6IDX - chains A and C; structure by X-ray diffraction, 1.70 A resolution.

# Chain A
Molecule: Engulfment and cell motility protein 2
From: Homo sapiens
UniProtKB: Q96JJ3 (ELMO2_HUMAN); residue numbers follow UniProt; this construct covers 5-515
Sequence (524 residues; row label = number of the first residue in the row; numbers below 1 keep their minus sign (Gly-3 is residue -3)):
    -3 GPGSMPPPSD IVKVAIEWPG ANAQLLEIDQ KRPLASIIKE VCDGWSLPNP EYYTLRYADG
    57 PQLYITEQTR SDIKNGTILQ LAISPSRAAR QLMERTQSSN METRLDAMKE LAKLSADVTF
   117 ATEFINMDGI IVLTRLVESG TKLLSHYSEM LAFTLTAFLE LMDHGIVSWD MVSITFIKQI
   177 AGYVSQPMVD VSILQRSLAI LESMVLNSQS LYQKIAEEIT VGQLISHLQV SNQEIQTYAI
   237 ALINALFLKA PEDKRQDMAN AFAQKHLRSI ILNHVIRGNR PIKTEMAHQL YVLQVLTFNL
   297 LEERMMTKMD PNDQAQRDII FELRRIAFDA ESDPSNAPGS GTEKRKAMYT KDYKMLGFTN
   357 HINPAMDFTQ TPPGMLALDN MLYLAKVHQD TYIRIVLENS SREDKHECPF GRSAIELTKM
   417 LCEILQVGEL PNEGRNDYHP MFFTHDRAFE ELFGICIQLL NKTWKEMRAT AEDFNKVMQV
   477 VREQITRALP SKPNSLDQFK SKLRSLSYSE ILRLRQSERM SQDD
Not modelled in the structure: -3 to 4, 328-337, 516-520
UniProt features mapped onto this chain:
  - modified residue: Tyr48 (Phosphotyrosine), Ser503 (Phosphoserine)
Reported in the primary citation:
  - contacts within the chain: His284-Asn432 (hydrogen bond)

# Chain C
Molecule: Adhesion G protein-coupled receptor B1
UniProtKB: Q3UHD1 (AGRB1_MOUSE); numbering as in UniProt (aligned over 1471-1495)
Sequence (25 residues; row label = number of the first residue in the row):
  1471 RKSRYAELDF EKIMHTRKRH QDMFQ
UniProt features mapped onto this chain:
  - mutagenesis: Arg1487 to Arg1489 (Reduced binding to ELMO1 and failure to promote engulfment of apoptotic thymocytes)

# Chain A / chain C interface
Pairs across the interface (56):
  Thr152(A) with Phe1494(C)
  Leu155(A) with His1490(C); Phe1494(C), hydrophobic
  Glu156(A) with Phe1494(C)
  Asp159(A) with Arg1487(C), hydrogen bond (backbone-side chain); His1490(C), salt bridge
  Gln191(A) with Met1493(C), hydrogen bond
  Arg192(A) with Met1493(C); Phe1494(C)
  Glu198(A) with Met1484(C); Thr1486(C), hydrogen bond; Arg1489(C), salt bridge
  Ser199(A) with Thr1486(C); His1490(C)
  Leu202(A) with Phe1480(C); Met1484(C), hydrophobic; Thr1486(C)
  Asn203(A) with Glu1481(C), hydrogen bond
  Thr233(A) with Arg1489(C)
  Tyr234(A) with Arg1489(C), hydrogen bond (side chain-backbone); His1490(C); Met1493(C)
  Ala237(A) with Met1484(C); Arg1489(C)
  Asn240(A) with Met1484(C)
  Leu244(A) with Tyr1475(C); Phe1480(C), hydrophobic; Met1484(C), hydrophobic
  Lys245(A) with Phe1480(C)
  Glu248(A) with Lys1472(C); Ser1473(C); Arg1474(C), salt bridge
  Arg251(A) with Ser1473(C); Arg1474(C); Tyr1475(C)
  Glu281(A) with His1485(C), salt bridge; Lys1488(C); Arg1489(C); Asp1492(C)
  His284(A) with Ile1483(C), hydrogen bond (side chain-backbone); Met1484(C); His1485(C), hydrogen bond
  Gln285(A) with Met1484(C), hydrogen bond (side chain-backbone); Arg1489(C)
  Leu292(A) with Tyr1475(C)
  Asn295(A) with Arg1474(C), hydrogen bond (backbone-side chain); Tyr1475(C), hydrogen bond
  Glu298(A) with Arg1474(C), salt bridge
  Leu426(A) with Arg1474(C); Tyr1475(C), hydrophobic
  Pro427(A) with Tyr1475(C); Ile1483(C)
  Asn428(A) with Ile1483(C)
  Glu429(A) with Lys1482(C); Ile1483(C); His1485(C), hydrogen bond (backbone-side chain)
Also at the interface, not in a pair above, chain A (36 interface residues in all): Trp165, Ala195, Ala241, Phe243, Ala246, Val288, Leu296, Asn432
Also at the interface, not in a pair above, chain C (20 interface residues in all): Arg1471, Leu1478
From the paper, about this interface:
  - pairs named by the authors: Glu198(A)-Arg1489(C) (salt bridge), Glu281(A)-His1485(C) (hydrogen bond), His284(A)-Ile1483(C), Glu429(A)-His1485(C) (hydrogen bond)
  - interface residues, chain A: Leu202(A), Leu244(A), Glu248(A), Arg251(A), Val288(A), Leu292(A), Glu298(A), Pro427(A)
  - interface residues, chain C: Ser1473(C), Arg1474(C), Tyr1475(C), Leu1478(C), Phe1480(C), Ile1483(C), Met1484(C)

# In short
36 residues of chain A face 20 of chain C across their interface, with 11 hydrogen bonds and 5 salt bridges.
Polar pairs include Asp159(A)-His1490(C), Glu198(A)-Arg1489(C) and Glu248(A)-Arg1474(C). The paper describes a
salt bridge between Glu198(A) and Arg1489(C); hydrogen bonds between Glu281(A) and His1485(C) and Glu429(A)
and His1485(C); a contact between His284(A) and Ile1483(C). The paper reports interface residues Leu202(A),
Leu244(A) and Ser1473(C) among others; contacts within the chain involving His284(A) and Asn432(A).
Here chain A is Engulfment and cell motility protein 2 (Homo sapiens) and chain C is Adhesion G
protein-coupled receptor B1. Entry 6IDX (Crystal Structure of BAI1/ELMO2 complex) was determined by X-ray
diffraction together with 6IE1 from the same study.
